PDB entry 8QHC | electron microscopy, 3.10 A resolution | chains C and A of the 4 polymer chains in the assembly

[Chain C]
Name: Elongation factor Tu
From: Escherichia coli 'BL21-Gold(DE3)pLysS AG'
Reference sequence: E2QJ06 (E2QJ06_ECOLX); numbering as in UniProt (aligned over 1-394)
Sequence (394 residues; row label = number of the first residue in the row):
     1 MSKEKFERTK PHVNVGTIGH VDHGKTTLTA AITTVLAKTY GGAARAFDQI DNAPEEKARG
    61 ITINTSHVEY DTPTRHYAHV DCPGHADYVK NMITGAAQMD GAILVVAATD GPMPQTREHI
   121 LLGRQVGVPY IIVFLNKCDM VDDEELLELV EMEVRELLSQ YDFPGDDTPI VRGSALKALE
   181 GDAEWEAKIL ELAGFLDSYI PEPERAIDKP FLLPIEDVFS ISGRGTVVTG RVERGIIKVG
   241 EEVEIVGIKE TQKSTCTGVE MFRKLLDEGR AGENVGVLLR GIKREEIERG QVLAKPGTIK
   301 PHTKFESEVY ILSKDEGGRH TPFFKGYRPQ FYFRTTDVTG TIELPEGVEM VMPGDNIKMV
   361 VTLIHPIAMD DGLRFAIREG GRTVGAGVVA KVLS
Not modelled in the structure: 1
Bound ions: Mg2+: Thr26, Thr62 (together with GTP)
Small-molecule neighbours: GTP (guanosine-5'-triphosphate): Val21, Asp22, His23, Gly24, Lys25, Thr26, Thr27, Phe47, Asp51, Gly60, Ile61, Thr62, Cys82, Pro83, Gly84, Asn136, Lys137, Asp139, Met140, Ser174, Ala175, Leu176, Lys177

[Chain A]
Name: Protein SidH
From: Legionella pneumophila
Reference sequence: Q6RCQ4 (Q6RCQ4_LEGPN); numbering as in UniProt (aligned over 1-2225)
Sequence (2244 residues; row label = number of the first residue in the row; numbers below 1 keep their minus sign (Met-18 is residue -18)):
   -18 MGSSHHHHHH SSGLVPRGSM KRTIETYIIY LKEDLKIADT CKTIKDGLLK SITDKTHFSE
    42 ELATYFERDN PNAPFKVNTT DPTQVAVLKK LLNALENAEK SFRAIENIDI SRDRYTAMIA
   102 KDAVMVSYKA VHEIYAALQL INHSNSDIQD IVGPHIQKLL PQMALASKAL GNFAPEHPEE
   162 SAGAVLAGVV NMLPTEKPTE SESLGKLSNL IFELPHYFEE LQKLIATGAS GIATKSITSA
   222 EDYQSAMIKK ANETKYYFEQ LSSKSGLLAI PSYLSIVKRL IAHSTDLVNA GAPLTKQAYL
   282 DAVAKLEDIK HNILPQLISE LEMVEESMGL KPGLLTDPAL EQMNKYYTQL AEQVDNIAKA
   342 AGVLDTVSDY SDSIGGKIVR FLAGDSKKLD VGPKLTPAPD LGVLMDDVFI QKRRSNQESR
   402 LNEARLSSED KSVLAAANRF FDKIGSYNSI HKAWSKWSLA NISQSEKDAL IKEYKQFQPH
   462 FAALYPDIDK LVVDALTQPT GSNIVSRLYS SDYKQLWSSD HFKQVLSCKD SVLSSIQQSL
   522 AQSEFKAKLI EKTMSHSEET AYSMNNKTTN LTTRVQPFEP LKFTLEDDKP VEYYHKRVIA
   582 ASNQILELER AQKGVAEFFN YIQKKYPHEN PSFDSLDESD KEFLRKAYKT FQPQLLALKH
   642 DDINTRLVSS LTSSKPTDPP LRLTDLVSLK SGINDYLNEK ISDLNQDKTT LLDKEEEARE
   702 EQYAKNPLVA KGAELEKQTL FGQMSKLKLS KSVDDFFNKK FQTYLKDNLS PEVWKQLSSN
   762 GETLDFDKIP YLEFHKDSPE VAMYKQLINS MHYMKNGLEK LESLNDYGDP NNIYHRTRFV
   822 MTTFNALVMN ICFSKYYVME AGNNPGLKAI VQEGLDLLKP LEGMPLIGDY LKTTEKQEPP
   882 KQNIITAWKK QQAVVESGLS KGPKPKTDQQ LISEQLGKIQ EAIDNFDGDL EVSDSAREKI
   942 KTQIGEFAKG ISGLSFGPGS VKKILAALTK LETQLSNLDK ESPEVTLGKL KDIHSELNAQ
  1002 FRAAAEYTEY HSGQKFGSYS NNISTIVSNF CNGLVSNLPL KQEPAPKVKA PEKPVTPVIT
  1062 GTTNPHEVVF GTKHEEFNSV YQPYLLLKRI TDEFRDQNNP YKPSFDELKE EAVSYYDKIQ
  1122 PLLESVDPKF DKNFIAKHKE SSTLLKAIDE VMSMRQRINN PESSFAKLKD LHLEGDFEKE
  1182 ENKEKFRQLY KEIQPYLHKI DSTYDQTQFL EGLKTAKDFS GALQRIMNEE NALQQSTSLK
  1242 DTSYLQLIAE SLYQIPVKLN KLKAEPDTPE PSKEEIDANV KAFVEGLNGL SFGPGSVKKI
  1302 LSTAAKLQMQ LSDIGKEGRE LTMGRLKEIQ AEFGTILMAA ADNAEFHLGL KPGTYSRTVS
  1362 ERFEKFYSSL IVNLPLEKDQ TGLELLIDTT STQKRLAREM ERLESVKEDT SAIDTKKSIF
  1422 GTEHEQFSTL YQPYASLRHI AKDIEDGVHM NLYERTLEEL KEEASNEYKK IQPYLAKINP
  1482 EFTEDYISKT DGEYSLLHAI DRVFEERHKI NKPSSPFDKL RDLYLDGDFE KEENKEQFLQ
  1542 LYAELQPHLI KINYQYDLAY FLRELQTPED FKAATERIIN DESKLQELIT GLDDTKRLKV
  1602 KLCEERIGYF IDLLKKQELE VGPEKIQAFK EKIFFNYIHA NVNSALDAKI GSHAEQFLQF
  1662 IEKDFLDKKN EILEKITIDQ DMEEEIAKAI DRIAPDIINN KIESFKKLLF DSYIQSDIKN
  1722 SLHNELGIYT SLFIDKISPE IHLHQSEILG NVAFDSKMGA EIGSKINAIT PGILLNNNPL
  1782 KEAYVDLNNT LKEINTLLDE ENKKTRDNPC RNEKIAKLTS LKDRLSDLDS IPKENTVEFL
  1842 KKMQEETRSS LKSLESNDAL INIYDVLNSL KETIENGSDL PEIKKDKLQM ISDVQNILSN
  1902 FDKNPAERLN LAVQILNDSN PEVLSKTKGN FLIGEAFKGQ VFTNYINTKI SEQLNNELGP
  1962 YGKVFLKQIM PDFIAKKSEI IKEIAIDNME TGLETQFKIH APAIFEKNKE LKAAYEQLNV
  2022 HLKEVQSLIE AEEKKPKGNP CREEKIAALR SHQSQLMNTQ RIPDHETLRF LQEQNKSAKS
  2082 FMGKLEKYDT MISVYDSLTE IREHVSNHKS LSKEIKDEKI QEISKMEDML KTTSKEPSIR
  2142 LAEVKAHGLS DQCKNVLLKN SDNFLVSFFK TLFSKLFNIK NENETLVSSF KQRLQNIKGP
  2202 EPVATPMETP ENEAPLVNAN ITRF
Not modelled in the structure: -18 to 2, 90-103, 176-188, 207-227, 268-278, 340-381, 609-616, 656-662, 875-879, 899-908, 1041-1240, 1262-1275, 1313-1326, 1370-1387, 1441-1497, 1620-2225
Construct notes: initiating methionine (-18); expression tag (-17 to 0)
From the paper describing this entry:
  - post-translational modification sites: Lys230, Lys358, Lys369, Lys656
  - mutagenesis - K57E/K71E/K110E/A117E/K504E/R819E: abolished binding to t-RNA
  - mutagenesis - K57E/K71E/K110E/A117E/K504E/R819E: abolished binding to Elongation factor Tu (chain C)

[How chain C and chain A interact]
Contacting residue pairs - 44 pairs, chain C then chain A:
  His20(C) - Ser499(A)
  Asp22(C) - Lys437(A)  salt bridge
  Ala58(C) - Trp435(A)
  Arg59(C) - Ala434(A)
  Ile61(C) - Trp438(A)  hydrophobic
  His85(C) - Trp438(A)
  Ala108(C) - Val486(A)
  Thr109(C) - Asn484(A)
  Thr109(C) - Ile485(A)  hydrogen bond (backbone-backbone)
  Thr109(C) - Val486(A)  hydrogen bond (backbone-backbone)
  Asp110(C) - Ile485(A)
  Asp110(C) - Val486(A)
  Asp110(C) - Lys495(A)  hydrogen bond (backbone-side chain)
  Gly111(C) - Lys495(A)
  Pro112(C) - Lys495(A)  hydrogen bond (backbone-side chain)
  Met113(C) - Lys495(A)
  Met113(C) - Trp498(A)
  Met113(C) - Ser499(A)
  Pro114(C) - Lys495(A)
  Pro114(C) - Gln496(A)
  Pro114(C) - Ser499(A)
  Val141(C) - Asn484(A)
  Leu146(C) - Ser487(A)
  Leu149(C) - Leu489(A)  hydrophobic
  Val150(C) - Val486(A)  hydrophobic
  Asp315(C) - Gln496(A)
  Gly317(C) - Gln496(A)
  Thr321(C) - Phe820(A)
  Pro322(C) - Tyr109(A)
  Phe324(C) - Met106(A)  hydrophobic
  Phe324(C) - Tyr109(A)  hydrophobic
  Gly347(C) - Phe154(A)
  Val348(C) - Phe154(A)
  Glu349(C) - Ile5(A)
  Glu349(C) - Val105(A)
  Glu349(C) - Phe154(A)  hydrogen bond (backbone-backbone)
  Met350(C) - Tyr109(A)  hydrophobic
  Met350(C) - Leu151(A)
  Met350(C) - Phe154(A)
  Met350(C) - Ala155(A)
  Met350(C) - Pro156(A)
  Asp355(C) - Pro156(A)
  Asp355(C) - His158(A)  salt bridge
  Ile357(C) - Pro156(A)  hydrophobic
Also at the interface, not in a pair above, chain C (36 interface residues in all): Met140, Lys314, Glu316, His320, Val351, Met352, Gly354, Asn356
Also at the interface, not in a pair above, chain A (26 interface residues in all): Gly152, Asn153, His816

[Overview]
Chain C and chain A form an interface of 36 and 26 residues respectively, with 5 hydrogen bonds and 2 salt
bridges. Among the polar pairs are Asp22(C)-Lys437(A), Asp355(C)-His158(A) and Asp110(C)-Lys495(A). Ligands of
chain C: GTP. From the paper: K57E/K71E/K110E/A117E/K504E/R819E of chain A abolish binding to t-RNA;
modification sites Lys230(A), Lys358(A) and Lys369(A) among others.
Here chain C is Elongation factor Tu (Escherichia coli 'BL21-Gold(DE3)pLysS AG') and chain A is Protein SidH
(Legionella pneumophila). Entry 8QHC (Cryo-EM structure of SidH from Legionella pneumophila in complex with
LubX) was determined by electron microscopy (same publication as 8QFS).
